PDB entry 3V4S | X-ray diffraction, 2.02 A resolution | chains A and B

[Chain A (and B)]
Protein: Phosphoribosylaminoimidazole carboxylase, ATPase subunit
From: Bacillus anthracis
Notes: EC 4.1.1.21; fragment: PurK; chain B of this document is another copy of the same molecule, construct and numbering; everything in this record applies to it too
UniProtKB: C3PBM5 (C3PBM5_BACAA); residues 1-378 here = UniProt positions 1-378
Chain sequence (387 residues; each row starts with the number of its first residue; numbers below 1 keep their minus sign (Gly-5 is residue -5)):
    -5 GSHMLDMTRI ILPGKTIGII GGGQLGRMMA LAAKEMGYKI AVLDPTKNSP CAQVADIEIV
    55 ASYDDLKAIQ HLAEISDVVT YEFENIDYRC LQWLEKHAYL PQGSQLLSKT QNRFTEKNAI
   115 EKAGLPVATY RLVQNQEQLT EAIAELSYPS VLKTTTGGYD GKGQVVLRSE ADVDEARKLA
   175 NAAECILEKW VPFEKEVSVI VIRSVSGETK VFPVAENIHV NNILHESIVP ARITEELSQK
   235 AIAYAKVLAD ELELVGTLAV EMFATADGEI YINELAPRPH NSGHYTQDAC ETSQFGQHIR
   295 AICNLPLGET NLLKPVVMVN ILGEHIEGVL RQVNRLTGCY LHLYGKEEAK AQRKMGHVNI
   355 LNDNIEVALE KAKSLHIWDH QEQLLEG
Not modelled in the structure: -5 to 1 (chain B: -5 to -1, 381)
Differences from the reference sequence: expression tag (-5 to 0, 379-381)
Bound ions: Mg2+: Glu268 (together with ADP)
Small-molecule neighbours:
  - ADP (adenosine-5'-diphosphate): Arg107, Ala122, Val145, Lys147, Gly152, Tyr153, Asp154, Gly155, Gln158, Glu182, Lys183, Trp184, Val185, Phe187, Glu190, His213, Asn216, Phe257, Asn267, Glu268
  - carbonate ion (CO3): Arg272, His274, Asn275, Lys348

[Interface between chain A and chain B]
Residue-residue contacts (63; chain A residue first):
  Leu6(A) with Leu324(B); Val327(B), hydrophobic
  Pro7(A) with Leu337(B), hydrophobic
  Arg21(A) with Lys28(B), hydrogen bond (side chain-backbone)
  Leu25(A) with Leu25(B), hydrophobic; Lys28(B); Glu29(B)
  Lys28(A) with Arg21(B), hydrogen bond (backbone-side chain); Leu25(B); Gln47(B), hydrogen bond (side chain-backbone); Leu337(B)
  Glu29(A) with Leu25(B); Gln281(B), hydrogen bond; Leu335(B); His336(B), salt bridge; Leu337(B), hydrogen bond (backbone-backbone)
  Met30(A) with Leu335(B); Leu337(B)
  Gly31(A) with Leu337(B)
  Lys33(A) with Gln47(B), hydrogen bond
  Gln47(A) with Lys28(B), hydrogen bond (backbone-side chain); Asp50(B)
  Asp50(A) with Gln47(B)
  Gln281(A) with Glu29(B), hydrogen bond
  Glu285(A) with Lys308(B), salt bridge; Tyr334(B), hydrogen bond; Leu355(B)
  Thr286(A) with Tyr334(B)
  Arg294(A) with Tyr334(B)
  Leu299(A) with Val327(B), hydrophobic
  Pro300(A) with Val327(B); Asn328(B); Leu330(B); Thr331(B)
  Gly302(A) with Tyr334(B)
  Glu303(A) with Tyr334(B), hydrogen bond (backbone-side chain)
  Asn305(A) with Lys308(B)
  Leu307(A) with Leu307(B)
  Lys308(A) with Glu285(B), salt bridge; Asn305(B)
  Leu324(A) with Leu6(B)
  Val327(A) with Leu6(B), hydrophobic; Leu299(B), hydrophobic; Pro300(B)
  Asn328(A) with Pro300(B)
  Leu330(A) with Pro300(B)
  Thr331(A) with Pro300(B); Glu303(B)
  Tyr334(A) with Glu285(B), hydrogen bond; Thr286(B); Arg294(B); Gly302(B); Glu303(B), hydrogen bond (side chain-backbone)
  Leu335(A) with Pro7(B), hydrophobic; Glu29(B); Met30(B)
  His336(A) with Glu29(B), salt bridge
  Leu337(A) with Pro7(B), hydrophobic; Lys28(B); Glu29(B), hydrogen bond (backbone-backbone); Met30(B); Gly31(B), hydrogen bond (backbone-backbone)
  Leu355(A) with Glu285(B)
Other interface residues (no listed pair), chain A (37 interface residues in all): Ile4, Met22, Val48, Arg329, Gly332
Other interface residues (no listed pair), chain B (35 interface residues in all): Ile4, Met22, Arg329, Gly339

[Summary]
The interface between chain A and chain B involves 37 residues on one side and 35 on the other, with 14
hydrogen bonds and 4 salt bridges. Polar contacts include Glu29(A)-His336(B), Glu285(A)-Lys308(B) and
Arg21(A)-Lys28(B). Ligands of chain A: ADP and carbonate ion.
Both chains are Phosphoribosylaminoimidazole carboxylase, ATPase subunit (Bacillus anthracis). Entry 3V4S
(Crystal Structure of ADP-ATP complex of purK: N5-carboxyaminoimidazole ribonucleotide synthetase) was
determined by X-ray diffraction, deposited together with 4DLK, 3R5H and 3QFF.
